7LG6 - chains A and B of the 18 polymer chains in the assembly; structure by electron microscopy, 3.28 A resolution.

Chain A:
Molecule: Envelope glycoprotein gp120
Organism: Human immunodeficiency virus 1
UniProt: Q2N0S6 (Q2N0S6_9HIV1); the construct lacks a stretch of the UniProt sequence and is renumbered around it, so the offset changes along the chain: 31-141 = UniProt 30-140; 150-185 = UniProt 141-176; 189-309 = UniProt 188-308; 312-323 = UniProt 309-320; 2 more segments
Amino-acid sequence (475 residues; each row starts with the number of its first residue; note: 14 numbers in that range are skipped by the numbering (no residue carries them; nothing is unmodelled there); a row labelled like 185A-185K holds insertion residues (185A, then the next letters in order)):
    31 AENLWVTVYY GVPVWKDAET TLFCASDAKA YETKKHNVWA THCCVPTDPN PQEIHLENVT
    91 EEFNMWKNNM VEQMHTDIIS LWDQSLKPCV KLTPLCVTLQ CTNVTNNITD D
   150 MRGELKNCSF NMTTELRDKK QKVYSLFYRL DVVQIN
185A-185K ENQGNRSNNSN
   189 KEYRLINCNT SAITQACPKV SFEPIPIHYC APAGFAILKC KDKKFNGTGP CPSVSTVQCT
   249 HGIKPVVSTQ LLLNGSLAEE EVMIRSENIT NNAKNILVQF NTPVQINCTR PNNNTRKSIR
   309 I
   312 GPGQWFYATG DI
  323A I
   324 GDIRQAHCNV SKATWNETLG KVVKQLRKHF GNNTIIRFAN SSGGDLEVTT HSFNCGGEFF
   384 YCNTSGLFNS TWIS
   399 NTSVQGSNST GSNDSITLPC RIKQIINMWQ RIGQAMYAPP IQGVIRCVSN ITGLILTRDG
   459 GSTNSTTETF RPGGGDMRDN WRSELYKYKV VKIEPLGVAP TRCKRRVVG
Not modelled in the structure: 185A-185K, 399-411, 507
Sequence notes: engineered mutation Lys64 (Glu63 in Q2N0S6), Cys73 (Ala72 in Q2N0S6), Trp316 (Ala313 in Q2N0S6), Asn332 (Thr330 in Q2N0S6), Cys501 (Ala498 in Q2N0S6)
Cystine bridges: Cys54-Cys73, Cys119-Cys205, Cys126-Cys196, Cys131-Cys157, Cys218-Cys247, Cys228-Cys239, Cys296-Cys331, Cys378-Cys445, Cys385-Cys418
Glycans and other covalent adducts: N-acetylglucosamine (NAG) linked to Asn88, Asn133, Asn137, Asn156, Asn160, Asn197, Asn234, Asn262, Asn295, Asn301, Asn332, Asn339, Asn363, Asn386, Asn392, Asn448; glycan linked to Asn276
Reported in the primary citation:
  - post-translational modification sites: Asn276
  - mutagenesis - N276D, R456S: abolished binding to VRC40.01
  - mutagenesis - D368R: decreased binding to VRC40.01
  - mutagenesis - N276D, R456S: abolished binding to VRC33.01
  - mutagenesis - N234S, D368R: decreased binding to VRC33.01

Chain B:
Molecule: Envelope glycoprotein gp41
Organism: Human immunodeficiency virus 1
UniProt: Q2N0S6 (Q2N0S6_9HIV1); residues 512-664 here correspond to UniProt positions 509-661 (UniProt number = residue number - 3)
Amino-acid sequence (153 residues; each row starts with the number of its first residue):
   512 AVGIGAVFLG FLGAAGSTMG AASMTLTVQA RNLLSGIVQQ QSNLLRAPEC QQHLLKLTVW
   572 GIKQLQARVL AVERYLRDQQ LLGIWGCSGK LICCTNVPWN SSWSNRNLSE IWDNMTWLQW
   632 DKEISNYTQI IYGLLEESQN QQEKNEQDLL ALD
Not modelled in the structure: 512-517, 664
Sequence notes: engineered mutation Pro559 (Ile556 in Q2N0S6), Cys561 (Ala558 in Q2N0S6), Cys605 (Thr602 in Q2N0S6)
Cystine bridges: Cys598-Cys604
Glycans and other covalent adducts: glycan linked to Asn611; N-acetylglucosamine (NAG) linked to Asn618, Asn637

Interface between chain A and chain B:
Residue-residue contacts - 102 pairs, chain A then chain B:
  Glu32(A) with Asn618(B); Leu619(B), hydrogen bond (side chain-backbone)
  Leu34(A) with Pro609(B); Trp610(B), hydrogen bond (backbone-backbone); Leu619(B), hydrophobic
  Trp35(A) with Val608(B); Pro609(B)
  Val36(A) with Thr606(B), hydrogen bond (backbone-side chain); Val608(B), hydrogen bond (backbone-backbone); Trp610(B), hydrophobic
  Thr37(A) with Ile603(B); Cys604(B)
  Val38(A) with Leu593(B), hydrophobic; Trp596(B), hydrophobic; Leu602(B); Ile603(B); Cys604(B), hydrogen bond (backbone-backbone); Leu646(B), hydrophobic
  Tyr39(A) with Leu602(B); Ile603(B), hydrophobic; Trp623(B); Trp628(B), hydrophobic
  Tyr40(A) with Leu537(B); Leu544(B); Tyr586(B); Asp589(B); Gln590(B); Leu602(B), hydrogen bond (backbone-backbone)
  Gly41(A) with Leu537(B); Gln540(B)
  Val42(A) with Leu537(B); Trp628(B), hydrophobic
  Val44(A) with Trp628(B), hydrophobic; Leu629(B), hydrophobic; Asp632(B)
  Trp45(A) with Leu523(B), hydrophobic; Ala526(B), hydrophobic; Leu629(B)
  Lys46(A) with Asp632(B), salt bridge
  Phe53(A) with Ile548(B), hydrophobic; Val549(B), hydrophobic
  Thr71(A) with His564(B)
  His72(A) with His564(B), hydrogen bond; Trp571(B)
  Cys74(A) with Cys561(B), disulfide
  Val75(A) with Ile548(B), hydrophobic
  Pro76(A) with Gln552(B)
  Gln82(A) with Phe519(B)
  Ile84(A) with Phe519(B); Gly521(B); Phe522(B)
  Leu86(A) with Leu523(B)
  Glu87(A) with Gly527(B)
  Asn88(A) with Gly527(B)
  Val89(A) with Gly527(B)
  Asp107(A) with Trp571(B); Lys574(B), salt bridge
  Leu111(A) with Trp571(B), hydrophobic
  Gln114(A) with Leu568(B); Val570(B); Trp571(B), hydrogen bond
  Ala221(A) with Leu544(B); Gly547(B); Gln550(B); Ala582(B)
  Gly222(A) with Asn543(B); Arg585(B)
  Thr244(A) with Phe519(B); Leu523(B)
  Val245(A) with Phe519(B)
  Gln246(A) with Phe519(B)
  Cys247(A) with Ile548(B), hydrophobic
  Lys490(A) with Arg585(B)
  Ile491(A) with Arg585(B), hydrogen bond (backbone-side chain)
  Pro493(A) with Leu544(B), hydrophobic; Asp589(B)
  Leu494(A) with Asp589(B); Leu593(B), hydrophobic
  Val496(A) with Trp631(B), hydrogen bond (backbone-side chain)
  Ala497(A) with Met530(B), hydrophobic; Trp623(B), hydrophobic; Trp631(B)
  Pro498(A) with Trp610(B), hydrophobic; Leu619(B); Ile622(B); Trp623(B), hydrogen bond (backbone-side chain); Trp631(B)
  Thr499(A) with Leu619(B); Trp623(B)
  Arg500(A) with Leu619(B)
  Cys501(A) with Cys605(B), disulfide
  Lys502(A) with Cys605(B); Thr606(B); Asn607(B)
  Arg503(A) with Trp596(B), hydrogen bond (side chain-backbone); Gly597(B); Cys605(B), hydrogen bond (side chain-backbone); Thr606(B), hydrogen bond (backbone-backbone); Asn607(B); Gln650(B), hydrogen bond; Gln653(B), hydrogen bond
  Val505(A) with Asn607(B)
Interface residues without a listed pair, chain A (56 interface residues in all): Ala31, Pro43, Thr51, Thr77, Ser110, Cys218, Pro220, Ala224, Leu226
Interface residues without a listed pair, chain B (67 interface residues in all): Leu520, Gly524, Ala525, Ala533, Ser534, Ala541, Leu545, Ser546, Ala578, Leu592, Cys598, Ser612, Trp614, Ile635, Ile642, Tyr643, Leu663
Cross-chain cystine bridges: Cys74(A)-Cys561(B), Cys501(A)-Cys605(B)

In short:
The interface between chain A and chain B involves 56 residues on one side and 67 on the other, with 2
disulfide bonds, 16 hydrogen bonds and 2 salt bridges. Polar pairs include Lys46(A)-Asp632(B),
Asp107(A)-Lys574(B) and Glu32(A)-Leu619(B). From the paper: N276D and R456S of chain A abolish binding to
VRC40.01; a modification site at Asn276(A); 4 substitutions were tested in all.
Here chain A is Envelope glycoprotein gp120 and chain B is Envelope glycoprotein gp41, both from Human
immunodeficiency virus 1. Entry 7LG6 (BG505 SOSIP.v5.2 in complex with VRC40.01 and RM19R Fabs) was determined
by electron microscopy together with 7LL1 and 7LL2 from the same study.
